2YHW - chain A; structure by X-ray diffraction, 1.64 A resolution.

# Chain A
Protein: Bifunctional udp-N-acetylglucosamine 2-epimerase/N-acetylmannosamine kinase
Organism: Homo sapiens
Notes: EC 2.7.1.60; fragment: n-acetylmannosamine kinase domain, residues 406-720
Reference sequence: Q9Y223 (GLCNE_HUMAN); residue numbers follow UniProt; this construct covers 406-720
Sequence (343 residues; row label = number of the first residue in the row):
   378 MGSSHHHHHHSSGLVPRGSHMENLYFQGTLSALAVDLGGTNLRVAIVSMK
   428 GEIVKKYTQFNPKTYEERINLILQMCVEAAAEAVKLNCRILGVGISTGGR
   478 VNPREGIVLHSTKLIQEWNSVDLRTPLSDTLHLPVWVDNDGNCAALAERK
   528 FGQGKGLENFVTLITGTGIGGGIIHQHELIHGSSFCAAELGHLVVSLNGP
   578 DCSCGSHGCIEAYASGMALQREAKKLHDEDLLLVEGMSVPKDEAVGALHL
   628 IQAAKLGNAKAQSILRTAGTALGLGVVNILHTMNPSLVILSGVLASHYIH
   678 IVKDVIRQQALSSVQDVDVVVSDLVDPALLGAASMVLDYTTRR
Not modelled in the structure: 378-404, 617-620, 718-720
Sequence notes: expression tag (378-405)
Modified positions: N575 (l-3-aminosuccinimide; SNN)
Ion coordination: Ca2+: N516, N519, G548, A564, A565; Zn2+: H569, C579, C581, C586
Residues lining bound ligands:
  - nonaethylene glycol (2PE): V431, K432, K433, Y434, E459, L463
  - 2-acetamido-2-deoxy-alpha-D-mannopyranose (BM3): G475, G476, R477, S488, T489, L491, I492, N516, D517, G518, G545, I546, G547, E566, H569, E588
Swiss-Prot annotation at these positions:
  - active site: D517
  - binding site (Mg(2+)): D413
  - binding site (an N-acyl-D-mannosamine 6-phosphate): G416, G476, R477, T489, N516, D517, G545, H569, E588
  - binding site (ADP): T417, N418, R420
  - binding site (an N-acyl-D-mannosamine): G476, R477, T489, N516, D517, E566, H569, E588
  - binding site (Zn(2+)): H569, C579, C581, C586
Reported in the primary citation:
  - Zn2+ coordination: H569, C579, C581, C586
  - binding site for 2-acetamido-2-deoxy-alpha-D-mannopyranose: G476, R477, T489, N516, D517, E566, H569, E588
  - catalytic residues: D517
  - mutagenesis - D517N (100-fold): decreased binding to ManNAc
  - conformationally variable residues (domain motion, loop rearrangement): T417, G529 to E535, D700 to V702
  - contacts within the chain: D515-N519 (hydrogen bond)
  - disease-associated variants - I587T: decreased catalytic activity on ManNAc
  - mutagenesis - D517A, D517N: abolished catalytic activity on 2-acetamido-2-deoxy-alpha-D-mannopyranose
  - mutagenesis - D517N (100-fold): decreased binding to 2-acetamido-2-deoxy-alpha-D-mannopyranose
  - disease-associated variants - N519S, F528C, I587T, A631T, A631V, M712T: decreased catalytic activity on 2-acetamido-2-deoxy-alpha-D-mannopyranose

# Summary
Bound to chain A: 2-acetamido-2-deoxy-alpha-D-mannopyranose and nonaethylene glycol. From UniProt: active-site
residue D517, Mg2+-binding residue D413, 9 N-acyl-D-mannosamine 6-phosphate-binding residues and 3 ADP-binding
residues. The paper reports the catalytic residue D517; N519S, F528C and I587T, among others, reduce catalytic
activity on 2-acetamido-2-deoxy-alpha-D-mannopyranose; 8 substitutions were tested in all.
Chain A is Bifunctional udp-N-acetylglucosamine 2-epimerase/N-acetylmannosamine kinase (Homo sapiens); the
structure, High-resolution crystal structures of N-Acetylmannosamine kinase: Insights about substrate
specificity, activity and inhibitor modelling, was determined by X-ray diffraction (same publication as 2YHY
and 2YI1).
